PDB entry 1KCC | X-ray diffraction, 1.00 A resolution | chain A

Chain A:
Protein: Endopolygalacturonase
From: Chondrostereum purpureum
Notes: EC 3.2.1.15
UniProtKB: P79074 (P79074_9AGAR); residues 1-335 here correspond to UniProt positions 25-359 (UniProt number = residue number + 24)
Amino-acid sequence (335 residues; row label = number of the first residue in the row):
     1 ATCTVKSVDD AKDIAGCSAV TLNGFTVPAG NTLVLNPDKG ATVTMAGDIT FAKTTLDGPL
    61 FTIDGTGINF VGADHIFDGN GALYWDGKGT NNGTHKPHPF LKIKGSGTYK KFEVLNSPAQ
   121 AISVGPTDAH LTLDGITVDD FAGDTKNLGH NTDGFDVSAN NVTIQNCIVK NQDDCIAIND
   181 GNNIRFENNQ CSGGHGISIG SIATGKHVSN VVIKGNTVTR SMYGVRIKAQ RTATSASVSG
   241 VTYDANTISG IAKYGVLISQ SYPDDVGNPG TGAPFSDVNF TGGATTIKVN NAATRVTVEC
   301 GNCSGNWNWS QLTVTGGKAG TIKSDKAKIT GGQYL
Not modelled in the structure: 1-2
Disulfide bonds: Cys3-Cys17, Cys175-Cys191, Cys300-Cys303
Glycans and other covalent adducts: N-acetylglucosamine (NAG) linked to Asn92, Asn161
Metal / ion sites: Na+ near Ser158 (its only coordinating residue here)
Residues lining bound ligands: beta-D-galactopyranuronic acid (GTR): Asn91, His150, Asn151, Asp173, Asp174, His195, Arg226, Lys228, Tyr262

In short:
Ligands of chain A: beta-D-galactopyranuronic acid. N-acetylglucosamine is covalently linked to Asn92 and
Asn161.
Chain A is Endopolygalacturonase (Chondrostereum purpureum); the structure, Endopolygalacturonase I from
Stereum purpureum complexed with a galacturonate at 1.00 A resolution, was determined by X-ray diffraction
together with 1K5C and 1KCD from the same study.
